5K3H - chains A and B; structure by X-ray diffraction, 2.48 A resolution.

[Chain A (and B)]
Name: Acyl-coenzyme A oxidase
From: Caenorhabditis elegans
Notes: chain B of this document is another copy of the same molecule, construct and numbering; everything in this record applies to it too
Reference sequence: O62140 (O62140_CAEEL); residues 1-674 here = UniProt positions 1-674
Amino-acid sequence (684 residues; row label = number of the first residue in the row):
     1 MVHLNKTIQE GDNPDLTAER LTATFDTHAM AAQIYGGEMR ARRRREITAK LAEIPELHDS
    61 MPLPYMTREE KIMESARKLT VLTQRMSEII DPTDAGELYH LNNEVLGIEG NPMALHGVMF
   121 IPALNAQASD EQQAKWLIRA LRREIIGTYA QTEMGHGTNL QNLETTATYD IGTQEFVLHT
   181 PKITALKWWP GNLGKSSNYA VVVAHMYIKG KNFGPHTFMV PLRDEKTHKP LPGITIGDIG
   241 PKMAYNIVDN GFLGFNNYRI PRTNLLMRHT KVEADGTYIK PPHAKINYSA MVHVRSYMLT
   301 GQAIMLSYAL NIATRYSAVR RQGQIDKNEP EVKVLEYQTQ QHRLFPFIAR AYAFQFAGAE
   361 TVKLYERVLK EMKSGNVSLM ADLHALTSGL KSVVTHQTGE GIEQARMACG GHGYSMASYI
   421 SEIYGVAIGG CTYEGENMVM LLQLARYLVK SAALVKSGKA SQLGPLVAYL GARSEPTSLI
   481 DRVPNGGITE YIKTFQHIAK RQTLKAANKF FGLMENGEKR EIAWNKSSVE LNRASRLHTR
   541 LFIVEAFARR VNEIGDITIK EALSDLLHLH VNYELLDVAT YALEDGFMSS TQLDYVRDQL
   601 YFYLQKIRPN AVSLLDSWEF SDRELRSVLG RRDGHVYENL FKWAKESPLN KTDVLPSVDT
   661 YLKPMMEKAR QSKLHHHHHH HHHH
Disordered / not traced: 1, 282-296, 370-381, 404, 431-436, 670-684 (chain B: 1, 282-298, 370-380, 430-434, 670-684)
Sequence notes: expression tag (675-684)
What the authors report for this chain:
  - conformationally variable residues (order/disorder transition): Ile428 to Met438
  - catalytic residues: Glu434 (citing earlier work)
  - specificity-determining residues: Gly301
  - mutagenesis - G301E: decreased catalytic activity on asc-C9-CoA (1)
  - mutagenesis - G301E: unchanged catalytic activity on fatty acyl-CoA substrates
  - mutagenesis - V118A/Y245F/G301E, G301E: increased catalytic activity on asc-omegaC5-CoA (2)
  - mutagenesis - H396G: unchanged stability
  - mutagenesis - H396G: abolished catalytic activity (when FAD is not included in the assay)
  - mutagenesis - E434A: increased binding to FAD
  - mutagenesis - W189A, Q340A, K391A, H396G, N437A, R533E, R536E: abolished binding to ATP
  - mutagenesis - H396G: decreased binding to FAD
  - mutagenesis - W189A, Q340A, K391A, N437A: abolished binding to FAD

[Interface between chain A and chain B]
Contacting residue pairs (246):
  Pro64(A) with Pro241(B)
  Thr67(A) with Thr67(B)
  Arg68(A) with Leu649(B)
  Glu69(A) with Pro648(B); Leu649(B)
  Ile72(A) with Leu649(B), hydrophobic; Ser657(B)
  Met73(A) with Pro656(B); Ser657(B), hydrogen bond (side chain-backbone); Tyr661(B)
  Ala76(A) with Ser657(B); Tyr661(B); Leu662(B), hydrophobic
  Arg77(A) with Tyr661(B)
  Thr80(A) with Tyr661(B); Leu662(B); Met665(B)
  Thr83(A) with Met665(B)
  Gln84(A) with Lys668(B)
  Pro112(A) with Leu662(B), hydrophobic
  Met113(A) with Met665(B), hydrophobic
  Arg142(A) with Ala669(B)
  Arg143(A) with Met666(B)
  Glu144(A) with Met666(B); Ala669(B)
  Ile145(A) with Met666(B), hydrophobic
  Ile146(A) with Met666(B), hydrophobic
  Met154(A) with Arg320(B), hydrogen bond (backbone-side chain); His412(B); Tyr637(B), hydrophobic; Leu640(B), hydrophobic
  Gly155(A) with Arg320(B); Gln322(B), hydrogen bond (backbone-side chain)
  His156(A) with Gln322(B); Glu331(B), salt bridge
  Gly157(A) with Arg320(B); Gln322(B), hydrogen bond (backbone-side chain)
  Thr158(A) with Gln322(B), hydrogen bond
  Asn162(A) with Glu331(B)
  Ile183(A) with Tyr637(B); Glu638(B); Phe641(B), hydrophobic
  Thr184(A) with Tyr637(B)
  Trp188(A) with His412(B); Leu640(B); Phe641(B), hydrophobic; Ala644(B), hydrophobic
  Trp189(A) with Gly411(B); His412(B); Tyr414(B), hydrophobic
  Lys195(A) with Leu649(B), hydrogen bond (side chain-backbone); Asn650(B), hydrogen bond; Thr652(B), hydrogen bond (side chain-backbone); Asp653(B); Leu655(B); Val658(B)
  Asn198(A) with Met666(B)
  Arg223(A) with Asp653(B), hydrogen bond (side chain-backbone)
  Lys226(A) with Lys663(B), hydrogen bond (backbone-side chain)
  His228(A) with Val654(B); Val658(B)
  Pro230(A) with Asp653(B)
  Gly237(A) with Asn650(B)
  Asp238(A) with Ala644(B); Ser647(B); Leu649(B); Asn650(B), hydrogen bond (backbone-side chain)
  Ile239(A) with Trp643(B); Ala644(B)
  Gly240(A) with Trp643(B); Ser647(B)
  Pro241(A) with Pro64(B); Ser415(B); Met416(B), hydrogen bond (backbone-backbone); Trp643(B)
  Lys242(A) with Tyr414(B); Met416(B)
  Met243(A) with Arg406(B); Tyr414(B), hydrogen bond (backbone-backbone); Met416(B), hydrophobic; Ser421(B)
  Ala244(A) with Tyr414(B)
  Tyr245(A) with Tyr414(B)
  Phe252(A) with Phe641(B), hydrophobic; Lys645(B)
  Arg320(A) with Met154(B), hydrogen bond (side chain-backbone); Gly155(B); His156(B); Gly157(B)
  Gln322(A) with Gly155(B), hydrogen bond (side chain-backbone); His156(B); Gly157(B), hydrogen bond (side chain-backbone); Thr158(B), hydrogen bond
  Ile325(A) with Glu521(B); Ile522(B), hydrophobic; Asn525(B)
  Asp326(A) with Glu521(B)
  Lys327(A) with Glu521(B), hydrogen bond (backbone-side chain)
  Glu331(A) with His156(B), salt bridge; Asn162(B)
  Glu336(A) with Asn525(B), hydrogen bond (backbone-side chain)
  Tyr337(A) with Asn525(B)
  Gln338(A) with Asn525(B), hydrogen bond (backbone-side chain); Lys526(B), hydrogen bond (side chain-backbone); Ser527(B); Ser528(B), hydrogen bond (side chain-backbone); Val529(B), hydrogen bond (side chain-backbone)
  Thr339(A) with Met438(B); Ser528(B); Asn532(B)
  His342(A) with Val529(B); Arg533(B)
  Arg343(A) with Asn437(B); Met438(B)
  Glu403(A) with Tyr424(B), hydrogen bond
  Arg406(A) with Met243(B); Ile428(B)
  Gly410(A) with Glu436(B)
  Gly411(A) with Trp189(B); Glu436(B)
  His412(A) with Met154(B), hydrogen bond (side chain-backbone); Trp188(B); Trp189(B), hydrogen bond
  Tyr414(A) with Trp189(B), hydrophobic; Lys242(B); Met243(B), hydrogen bond (backbone-backbone); Ala244(B); Tyr245(B); Gly425(B), hydrogen bond (side chain-backbone); Val426(B); Gly429(B)
  Ser415(A) with Trp189(B); Pro241(B)
  Met416(A) with Pro241(B), hydrogen bond (backbone-backbone); Lys242(B); Met243(B)
  Ser421(A) with Met243(B)
  Tyr424(A) with Glu403(B), hydrogen bond
  Gly425(A) with Tyr414(B), hydrogen bond (backbone-side chain)
  Val426(A) with Tyr414(B)
  Ile428(A) with Arg406(B)
  Gly429(A) with Tyr414(B)
  Met438(A) with Thr339(B); Arg343(B)
  Lys505(A) with Asp594(B), salt bridge; Arg597(B)
  Lys509(A) with Tyr601(B)
  Lys519(A) with Asp326(B), salt bridge
  Glu521(A) with Ile325(B); Asp326(B); Lys327(B), hydrogen bond (side chain-backbone)
  Asn525(A) with Ile325(B); Glu336(B), hydrogen bond (side chain-backbone); Tyr337(B); Gln338(B), hydrogen bond (side chain-backbone)
  Lys526(A) with Gln338(B), hydrogen bond (backbone-side chain)
  Ser527(A) with Gln338(B)
  Ser528(A) with Gln338(B), hydrogen bond (backbone-side chain); Thr339(B)
  Val529(A) with Gln338(B), hydrogen bond (backbone-side chain); His342(B); Tyr601(B)
  Glu530(A) with Arg597(B); Tyr601(B), hydrogen bond
  Asn532(A) with Thr339(B), hydrogen bond
  Arg533(A) with His342(B); Leu576(B); Tyr601(B), hydrogen bond
  Ala579(A) with Thr580(B)
  Thr580(A) with Ala579(B); Thr580(B), hydrogen bond; Leu583(B); Leu593(B)
  Leu583(A) with Thr580(B)
  Glu584(A) with Ser590(B), hydrogen bond; Leu593(B); Asp594(B); Arg597(B), salt bridge
  Ser590(A) with Glu584(B), hydrogen bond
  Leu593(A) with Glu584(B)
  Asp594(A) with Lys505(B), salt bridge; Glu584(B)
  Arg597(A) with Lys505(B); Glu530(B); Glu584(B), salt bridge
  Tyr601(A) with Lys509(B); Val529(B); Glu530(B), hydrogen bond; Arg533(B), hydrogen bond
  Tyr637(A) with Met154(B), hydrophobic; Ile183(B); Thr184(B)
  Glu638(A) with Ile183(B)
  Leu640(A) with Trp188(B)
  Phe641(A) with Ile183(B), hydrophobic; Leu186(B), hydrophobic; Trp188(B), hydrophobic; Phe252(B), hydrophobic
  Trp643(A) with Ile239(B); Pro241(B)
  Ala644(A) with Trp188(B), hydrophobic; Asp238(B); Ile239(B)
  Lys645(A) with Phe252(B)
  Ser647(A) with Gly240(B)
  Pro648(A) with Glu69(B)
  Leu649(A) with Arg68(B); Glu69(B); Ile72(B), hydrophobic; Lys195(B); Asp238(B)
  Asn650(A) with Lys195(B), hydrogen bond; Gly237(B); Asp238(B), hydrogen bond (side chain-backbone)
  Thr652(A) with Lys195(B), hydrogen bond (backbone-side chain)
  Asp653(A) with Lys195(B); Arg223(B), hydrogen bond (backbone-side chain); Pro230(B)
  Val654(A) with Thr227(B); His228(B)
  Leu655(A) with Lys195(B)
  Pro656(A) with Met73(B)
  Ser657(A) with Ile72(B); Met73(B), hydrogen bond (backbone-side chain); Ala76(B)
  Val658(A) with Lys195(B); His228(B)
  Tyr661(A) with Met73(B); Ala76(B), hydrophobic; Arg77(B); Thr80(B)
  Leu662(A) with Ala76(B), hydrophobic; Ile146(B), hydrophobic
  Lys663(A) with Lys226(B); Thr227(B)
  Met665(A) with Thr80(B); Thr83(B); Met113(B), hydrophobic
  Met666(A) with Arg143(B); Glu144(B); Ile145(B), hydrophobic; Ile146(B), hydrophobic; Asn198(B), hydrogen bond
  Glu667(A) with Lys226(B), salt bridge
  Ala669(A) with Arg142(B); Glu144(B)
Other interface residues (no listed pair), chain A (129 interface residues in all): Leu79, Leu186, Ser196, Glu225, Thr227, Thr235, Arg321, His396, Met407, Ile522, Tyr581, Thr660
Other interface residues (no listed pair), chain B (128 interface residues in all): Pro112, Asn159, Arg321, Glu329, Met407, Lys519, Leu600, Thr660, Glu667

[Overview]
129 residues of chain A and 128 residues of chain B are in contact, with 51 hydrogen bonds and 8 salt bridges.
Among the polar pairs are His156(A)-Glu331(B), Lys505(A)-Asp594(B) and Lys519(A)-Asp326(B). The paper reports
the catalytic residue Glu434(A); W189A, Q340A and K391A of chain A, among others, abolish binding to ATP; 10
substitutions were tested in all.
Chain A and chain B are both Acyl-coenzyme A oxidase (Caenorhabditis elegans); the structure, Crystals
structure of Acyl-CoA oxidase-1 in Caenorhabditis elegans, Apo form-II, was determined by X-ray diffraction
together with 5K3G, 5K3I and 5K3J from the same study.
